PDB entry 6WCJ | electron microscopy, 6.30 A resolution (low resolution: residue-level contacts below are approximate; hydrogen-bond / salt-bridge calls are withheld) | chains A and B of the 15 polymer chains in the assembly

== Chain A ==
Name: Clathrin heavy chain 1
Organism: Bos taurus
UniProt: P49951 (CLH1_BOVIN); numbering as in UniProt (aligned over 1-1675)
Amino-acid sequence (1675 residues; numbered 1 to 1675; the number before each row is that of its first residue):
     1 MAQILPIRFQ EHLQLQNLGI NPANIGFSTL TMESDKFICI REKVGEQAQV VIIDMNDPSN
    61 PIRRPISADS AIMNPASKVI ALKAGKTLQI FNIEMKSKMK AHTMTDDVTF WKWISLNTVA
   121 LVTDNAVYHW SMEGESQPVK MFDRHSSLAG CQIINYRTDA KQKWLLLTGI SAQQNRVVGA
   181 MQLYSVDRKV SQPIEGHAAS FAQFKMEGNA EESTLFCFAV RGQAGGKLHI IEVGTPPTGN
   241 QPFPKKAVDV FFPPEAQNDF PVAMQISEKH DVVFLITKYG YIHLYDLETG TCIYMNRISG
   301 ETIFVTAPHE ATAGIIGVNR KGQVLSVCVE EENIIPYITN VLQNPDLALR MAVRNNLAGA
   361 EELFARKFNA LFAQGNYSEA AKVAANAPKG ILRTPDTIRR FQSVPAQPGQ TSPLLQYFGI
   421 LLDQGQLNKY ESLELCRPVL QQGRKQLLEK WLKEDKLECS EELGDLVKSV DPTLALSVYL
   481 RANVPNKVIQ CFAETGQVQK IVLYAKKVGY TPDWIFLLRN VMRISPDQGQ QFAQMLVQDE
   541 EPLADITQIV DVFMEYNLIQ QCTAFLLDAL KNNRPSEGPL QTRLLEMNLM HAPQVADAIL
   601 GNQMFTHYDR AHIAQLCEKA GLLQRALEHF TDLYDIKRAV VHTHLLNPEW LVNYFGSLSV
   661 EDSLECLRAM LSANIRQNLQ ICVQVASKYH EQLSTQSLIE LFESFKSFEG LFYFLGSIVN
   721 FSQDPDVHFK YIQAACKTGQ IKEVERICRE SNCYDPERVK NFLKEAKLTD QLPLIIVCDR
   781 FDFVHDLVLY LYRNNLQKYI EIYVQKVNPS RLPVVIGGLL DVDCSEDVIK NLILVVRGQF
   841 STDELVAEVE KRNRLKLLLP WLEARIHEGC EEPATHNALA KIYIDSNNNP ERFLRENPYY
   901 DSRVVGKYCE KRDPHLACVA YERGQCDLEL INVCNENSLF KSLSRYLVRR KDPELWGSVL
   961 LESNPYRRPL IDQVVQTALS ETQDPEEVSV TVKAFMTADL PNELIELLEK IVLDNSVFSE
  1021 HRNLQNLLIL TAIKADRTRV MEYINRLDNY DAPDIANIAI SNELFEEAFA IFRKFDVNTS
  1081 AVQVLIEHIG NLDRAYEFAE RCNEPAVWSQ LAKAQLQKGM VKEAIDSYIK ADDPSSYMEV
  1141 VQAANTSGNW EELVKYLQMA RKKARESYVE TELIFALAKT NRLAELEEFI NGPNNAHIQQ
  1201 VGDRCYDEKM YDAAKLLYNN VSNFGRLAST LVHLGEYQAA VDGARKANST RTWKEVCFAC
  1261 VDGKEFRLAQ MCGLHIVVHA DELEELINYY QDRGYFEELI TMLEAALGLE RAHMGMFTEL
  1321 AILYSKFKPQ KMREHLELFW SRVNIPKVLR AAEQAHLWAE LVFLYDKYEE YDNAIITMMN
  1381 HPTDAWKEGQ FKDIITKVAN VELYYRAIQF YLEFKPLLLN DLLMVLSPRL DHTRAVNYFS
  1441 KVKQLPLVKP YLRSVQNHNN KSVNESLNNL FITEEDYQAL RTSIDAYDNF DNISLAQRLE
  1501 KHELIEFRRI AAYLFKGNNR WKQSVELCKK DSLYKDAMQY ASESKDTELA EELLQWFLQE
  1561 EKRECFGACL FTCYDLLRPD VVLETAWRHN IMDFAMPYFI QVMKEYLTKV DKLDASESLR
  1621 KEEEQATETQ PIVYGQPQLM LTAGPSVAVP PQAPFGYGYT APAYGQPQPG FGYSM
Unresolved in the structure: 1-1247, 1642-1675
Swiss-Prot annotation at these positions:
  - region: Ala68 to Asp107 (WD40-like repeat 2), Thr302 to Glu330 (WD40-like repeat 7), Glu449 to Asp465 (Binding site for the uncoating ATPase, involved in lattice disassembly)
  - modified residue: Ala2 (N-acetylalanine), Ser67 (Phosphoserine), Thr105 (Phosphothreonine), Tyr184 (Phosphotyrosine), Thr394 (Phosphothreonine), Tyr634 (Phosphotyrosine), Lys737 (N6-succinyllysine), Lys856 (N6-acetyllysine), Tyr899 (Phosphotyrosine), Ser1167 (Phosphoserine), Tyr1206 (Phosphotyrosine), Ser1229 (Phosphoserine), Lys1441 (N6-acetyllysine), Tyr1477 (Phosphotyrosine), Tyr1487 (Phosphotyrosine), Ser1494 (Phosphoserine), Lys1501 (N6-acetyllysine)

== Chain B ==
Name: Clathrin light chain B
Organism: Bos taurus
UniProt: P04975 (CLCB_BOVIN); numbering as in UniProt (aligned over 1-228)
Amino-acid sequence (228 residues; each row starts with the number of its first residue):
     1 MADDFGFFSS SESGAPEAAE EDPAAAFLAQ QESEIAGIEN DEGFGAPAGS QGGLAQPGPA
    61 SGASEDMGAT VNGDVFQEAN GPADGYAAIA QADRLTQEPE SIRKWREEQR KRLQELDAAS
   121 KVMEQEWREK AKKDLEEWNQ RQSEQVEKNK INNRIADKAF YQQPDADIIG YVASEEAFVK
   181 ESKEETPGTE WEKVAQLCDF NPKSSKQCKD VSRLRSVLMS LKQTPLSR
Unresolved in the structure: 1-98, 167-187
Swiss-Prot annotation at these positions:
  - modified residue: Met1 (Blocked amino end (Met)), Ser11 (Phosphoserine), Ser13 (Phosphoserine), Thr186 (Phosphothreonine), Lys203 (N6-acetyllysine), Ser216 (Phosphoserine)
From the paper describing this entry:
  - conformationally variable residues: Gly188 to Arg228

== Chain A / chain B interface ==
Residue-residue contacts (53; chain A residue first):
  Gln1291(A) - Ile102(B)
  Phe1296(A) - Ile102(B)
  Lys1326(A) - Trp105(B)
  Lys1326(A) - Arg106(B)
  Lys1326(A) - Gln109(B)
  Phe1327(A) - Trp105(B)
  Gln1354(A) - Leu113(B)
  Ala1355(A) - Leu113(B)
  His1356(A) - Leu113(B)
  His1356(A) - Asp117(B)
  Pro1382(A) - Glu124(B)
  Pro1382(A) - Trp127(B)
  Thr1383(A) - Ser120(B)
  Thr1383(A) - Met123(B)
  Thr1383(A) - Glu124(B)
  Thr1383(A) - Trp127(B)
  Asp1384(A) - Ser120(B)
  Asp1384(A) - Met123(B)
  Glu1413(A) - Arg128(B)
  Glu1413(A) - Ala131(B)
  Phe1414(A) - Trp127(B)
  Phe1414(A) - Ala131(B)
  Leu1447(A) - Leu135(B)
  Glu1475(A) - Lys150(B)
  Glu1475(A) - Asn153(B)
  Glu1475(A) - Arg154(B)
  Leu1504(A) - Arg154(B)
  Leu1504(A) - Asp157(B)
  Ile1505(A) - Phe160(B)
  Lys1535(A) - Leu197(B)
  Lys1535(A) - Cys198(B)
  Met1538(A) - Cys198(B)
  Ser1542(A) - Arg213(B)
  Lys1545(A) - Arg213(B)
  Lys1562(A) - Ala166(B)
  Glu1564(A) - Glu190(B)
  Glu1564(A) - Val194(B)
  Ala1568(A) - Cys198(B)
  Phe1571(A) - Phe200(B)
  Phe1571(A) - Ser216(B)
  Phe1571(A) - Met219(B)
  Phe1571(A) - Gln223(B)
  Thr1572(A) - Cys198(B)
  Thr1572(A) - Phe200(B)
  Thr1572(A) - Arg213(B)
  Tyr1574(A) - Ser212(B)
  Asp1575(A) - Asp210(B)
  Asp1575(A) - Ser212(B)
  Asp1575(A) - Arg213(B)
  Pro1597(A) - Met219(B)
  Pro1597(A) - Gln223(B)
  Gln1601(A) - Arg215(B)
  Gln1601(A) - Met219(B)
Also at the interface, not in a pair above, chain A (40 interface residues in all): Gly1294, Ser1325, Asn1380, His1381, Gln1444, Thr1473, Glu1474, Tyr1477, Ile1600, Glu1605, Thr1608
Also at the interface, not in a pair above, chain B (34 interface residues in all): Gln142, Asn149, Leu218

== In short ==
40 residues of chain A and 34 residues of chain B are in contact. The paper reports conformational variability
at Gly188(B).
Here chain A is Clathrin heavy chain 1 and chain B is Clathrin light chain B, both from Bos taurus. Entry 6WCJ
(Asymmetric vertex of the clathrin minicoat cage) was determined by electron microscopy.
